PDB entry 1S1R | X-ray diffraction, 2.00 A resolution | chain A

== Chain A ==
Name: Aldo-keto reductase family 1 member C3
Organism: Homo sapiens
Notes: EC 1.1.1.213, 1.3.1.20, 1.1.1.62
UniProt: P42330 (AK1C3_HUMAN); numbering as in UniProt (aligned over 1-323)
Sequence (331 residues; numbered 1 to 331; the number before each row is that of its first residue):
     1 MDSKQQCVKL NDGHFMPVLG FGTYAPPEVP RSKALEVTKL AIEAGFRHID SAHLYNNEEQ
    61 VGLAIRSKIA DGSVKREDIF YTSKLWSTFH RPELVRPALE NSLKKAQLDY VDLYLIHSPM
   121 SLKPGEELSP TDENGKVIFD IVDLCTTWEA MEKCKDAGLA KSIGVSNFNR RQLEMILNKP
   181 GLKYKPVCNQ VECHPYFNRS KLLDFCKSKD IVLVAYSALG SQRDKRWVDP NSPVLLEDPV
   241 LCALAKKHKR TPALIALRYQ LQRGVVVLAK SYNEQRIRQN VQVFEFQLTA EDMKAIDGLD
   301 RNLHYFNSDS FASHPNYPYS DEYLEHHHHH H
Unresolved in the structure: 1-5, 322-331
Differences from the reference sequence: expression tag (324-331)
Ligand contacts: NADP (NAP; NADP nicotinamide-adenine-dinucleotide phosphate): G22, T23, Y24, D50, Y55, K84, H117, S166, N167, Q190, Y216, S217, A218, L219, G220, S221, Q222, L236, A253, L268, A269, K270, S271, Y272, N273, R276, Q279, N280, F306
UniProt features mapped onto this chain:
  - active site: Y55 (Proton donor)
  - binding site (NADP(+)): T23, Y24, D50, S166, N167, Q190, Y216 to Q222, K270 to Y272, R276 to N280
  - binding site (substrate): H117
  - site: L54 (Important for substrate specificity), K84 (Lowers pKa of active site Tyr), W227 (Involved in ligand recognition and product release), F306 (Involved in ligand recognition and product release)
  - natural variant: M175 (M175I: No effect on 17beta-HSD activity)
  - mutagenesis: K75 (K75E: No effect on 17beta-HSD activity), R226 (R226P: Decreases in the retinaldehyde reductase activity. 3-fold decrease in the kcat value, whereas the KM value does not vary; R226Q: Decrease in the retinaldehyde reductase activity ...)

== Summary ==
Ligands of chain A: NADP. Curated annotation (UniProt) lists active-site residue Y55, 21 NADP+-binding
residues, substrate-binding residue H117 and 2 mutagenesis sites.
Chain A is Aldo-keto reductase family 1 member C3 (Homo sapiens); the structure, Crystal structures of
prostaglandin D2 11-ketoreductase (AKR1C3) in complex with the non-steroidal anti-inflammatory drugs
flufenamic acid ..., was determined by X-ray diffraction (same publication as 1S1P, 1S2A and 1S2C).
